Entry 9BW3 (electron microscopy, 2.42 A resolution); this record covers chains A and B of the 4 polymer chains in the assembly.

# Chain A (and B)
Name: Ribonucleoside-diphosphate reductase subunit alpha
From: Bacillus subtilis
Notes: EC 1.17.4.1; chain B of this document is another copy of the same molecule, construct and numbering; everything in this record applies to it too
UniProtKB: P50620 (RIR1_BACSU); residues 1-700 here = UniProt positions 1-700
Sequence (700 residues; row label = number of the first residue in the row):
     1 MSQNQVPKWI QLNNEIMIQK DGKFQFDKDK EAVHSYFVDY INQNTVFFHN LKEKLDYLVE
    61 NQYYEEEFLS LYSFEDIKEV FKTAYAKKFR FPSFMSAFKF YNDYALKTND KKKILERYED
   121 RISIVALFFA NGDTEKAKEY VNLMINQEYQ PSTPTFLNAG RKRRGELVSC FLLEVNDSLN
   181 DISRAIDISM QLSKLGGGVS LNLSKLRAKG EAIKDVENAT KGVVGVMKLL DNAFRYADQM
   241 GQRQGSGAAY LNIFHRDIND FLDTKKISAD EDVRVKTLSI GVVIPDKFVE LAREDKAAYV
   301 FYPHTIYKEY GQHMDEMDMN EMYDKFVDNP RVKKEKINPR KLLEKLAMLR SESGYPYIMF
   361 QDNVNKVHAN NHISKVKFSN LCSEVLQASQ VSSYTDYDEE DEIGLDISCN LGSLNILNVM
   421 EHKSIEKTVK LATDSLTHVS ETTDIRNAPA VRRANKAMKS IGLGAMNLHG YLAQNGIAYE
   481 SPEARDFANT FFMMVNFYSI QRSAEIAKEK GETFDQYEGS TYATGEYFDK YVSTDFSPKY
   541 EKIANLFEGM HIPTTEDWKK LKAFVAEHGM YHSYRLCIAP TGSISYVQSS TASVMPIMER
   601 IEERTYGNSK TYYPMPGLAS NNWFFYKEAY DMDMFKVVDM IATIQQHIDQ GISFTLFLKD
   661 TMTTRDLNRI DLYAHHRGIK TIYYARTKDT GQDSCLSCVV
Disordered / not traced: 1-5, 689-700
Small-molecule neighbours:
  - ATP (adenosine-5'-triphosphate): Lys30, Val33, His34, Phe37, Val38, Asn42, Phe89, Arg90, Phe91, Arg117
  - dTTP (TTP), molecule 1: Asp177, Ser178, Leu179, Ile182, Leu206, Arg207, Ala212, Ile213, Lys214, Ala219, Thr220, Lys221, His304
  - dTTP (TTP), molecule 2: Lys194, Tyr236, Ala237, Asp238
UniProt features mapped onto this chain:
  - active site: Asn380 (Proton acceptor), Cys382 (Cysteine radical intermediate), Glu384 (Proton acceptor)
  - binding site (substrate): Thr153, Ser169, Cys170, Gly198, Asn380 to Glu384, Pro580 to Ile584
  - site: Cys170 (Important for hydrogen atom transfer), Asp177 (Allosteric effector binding), Arg207 (Allosteric effector binding), Cys409 (Important for hydrogen atom transfer), Tyr683 (Important for electron transfer), Tyr684 (Important for electron transfer), Cys695 (Interacts with thioredoxin/glutaredoxin), Cys698 (Interacts with thioredoxin/glutaredoxin)
Reported in the primary citation:
  - catalytic residues: Cys382 (citing earlier work)

# How chain A and chain B interact
Residue-residue contacts (61):
  Leu179(A) - Met190(B)
  Leu179(A) - Gln191(B)
  Leu179(A) - Lys194(B)
  Asn180(A) - Gln191(B)  hydrogen bond
  Asn180(A) - Asn447(B)  hydrogen bond
  Ile182(A) - Tyr236(B)
  Ser183(A) - Asp187(B)  hydrogen bond
  Ser183(A) - Met190(B)
  Arg184(A) - Arg184(B)
  Arg184(A) - Tyr397(B)
  Asp187(A) - Ser183(B)  hydrogen bond
  Met190(A) - Leu179(B)
  Met190(A) - Ser183(B)
  Gln191(A) - Leu179(B)
  Gln191(A) - Asn180(B)  hydrogen bond
  Lys194(A) - Leu179(B)
  Ile213(A) - Met240(B)
  Asp215(A) - Arg163(B)
  Val216(A) - Met240(B)  hydrophobic
  Ala219(A) - Met240(B)  hydrophobic
  Lys221(A) - Arg235(B)
  Lys221(A) - Tyr236(B)  hydrogen bond (side chain-backbone)
  Lys221(A) - Asp238(B)  salt bridge
  Gly225(A) - Tyr236(B)
  Val226(A) - Tyr236(B)
  Lys228(A) - Asn232(B)
  Leu229(A) - Asn232(B)
  Leu229(A) - Ala233(B)  hydrophobic
  Leu229(A) - Tyr236(B)  hydrophobic
  Asn232(A) - Lys228(B)
  Asn232(A) - Leu229(B)
  Asn232(A) - Asn232(B)  hydrogen bond
  Ala233(A) - Leu229(B)  hydrophobic
  Arg235(A) - Lys221(B)  hydrogen bond (backbone-side chain)
  Tyr236(A) - Leu179(B)  hydrophobic
  Tyr236(A) - Ile182(B)
  Tyr236(A) - Lys221(B)  hydrogen bond (backbone-side chain)
  Tyr236(A) - Gly225(B)
  Tyr236(A) - Val226(B)
  Tyr236(A) - Leu229(B)  hydrophobic
  Asp238(A) - Lys221(B)  salt bridge
  Met240(A) - Glu217(B)
  Met240(A) - Asn218(B)
  Met240(A) - Ala219(B)  hydrophobic
  Asp396(A) - Arg446(B)
  Asp396(A) - Asn447(B)  hydrogen bond
  Tyr397(A) - Arg184(B)
  Tyr397(A) - Asp401(B)  hydrogen bond
  Tyr397(A) - Ile403(B)
  Tyr397(A) - Arg446(B)
  Tyr397(A) - Asn447(B)  hydrogen bond (backbone-side chain)
  Tyr397(A) - Pro449(B)  hydrophobic
  Asp398(A) - Arg452(B)  salt bridge
  Asp401(A) - Tyr397(B)  hydrogen bond
  Ile403(A) - Tyr397(B)
  Arg446(A) - Asp396(B)
  Arg446(A) - Tyr397(B)  hydrogen bond (backbone-backbone)
  Asn447(A) - Asn180(B)
  Asn447(A) - Asp396(B)  hydrogen bond
  Asn447(A) - Tyr397(B)  hydrogen bond (side chain-backbone)
  Pro449(A) - Tyr397(B)  hydrophobic
Other interface residues (no listed pair), chain A (36 interface residues in all): Ile186, Asn218, Ala237, Asp272
Other interface residues (no listed pair), chain B (34 interface residues in all): Gln242, Lys276

# Summary
36 residues of chain A face 34 of chain B across their interface, with 16 hydrogen bonds and 3 salt bridges.
Polar contacts include Lys221(A)-Asp238(B), Asp398(A)-Arg452(B) and Asn180(A)-Gln191(B). Ligands of chain A:
dTTP and ATP. UniProt lists 3 active-site residues and 14 substrate-binding residues on chain A. From the
paper: the catalytic residue Cys382(A).
Both chains are Ribonucleoside-diphosphate reductase subunit alpha (Bacillus subtilis). Entry 9BW3 (Consensus
model for preturnover condition of Bacillus subtilis ribonucleotide reductase complex) was determined by
electron microscopy, deposited together with 9BWX, 9BX2, 9BX3, 9BX6, 9BX8, 9BX9 and 39 further entries.
